Entry 6WXL (electron microscopy, 2.76 A resolution); this record covers chains A and B of the 12 polymer chains in the assembly.

Chain A:
Name: Hemagglutinin HA1 chain
From: Influenza A virus (A/Shanghai/JS01/2013(H7N9))
Reference sequence: A0A067Y6L0 (A0A067Y6L0_9INFA); the construct lacks a stretch of the UniProt sequence and is renumbered around it, so the offset changes along the chain: 11-141 = UniProt 19-149; 143-158 = UniProt 150-165; 159-263 = UniProt 168-272; 265-276 = UniProt 273-284; 1 more segments
Amino-acid sequence (321 residues; each row starts with the number of its first residue; note: 2 numbers in that range are skipped by the numbering (no residue carries them; nothing is unmodelled there); a row labelled like 158A-158B holds insertion residues (158A, then the next letters in order)):
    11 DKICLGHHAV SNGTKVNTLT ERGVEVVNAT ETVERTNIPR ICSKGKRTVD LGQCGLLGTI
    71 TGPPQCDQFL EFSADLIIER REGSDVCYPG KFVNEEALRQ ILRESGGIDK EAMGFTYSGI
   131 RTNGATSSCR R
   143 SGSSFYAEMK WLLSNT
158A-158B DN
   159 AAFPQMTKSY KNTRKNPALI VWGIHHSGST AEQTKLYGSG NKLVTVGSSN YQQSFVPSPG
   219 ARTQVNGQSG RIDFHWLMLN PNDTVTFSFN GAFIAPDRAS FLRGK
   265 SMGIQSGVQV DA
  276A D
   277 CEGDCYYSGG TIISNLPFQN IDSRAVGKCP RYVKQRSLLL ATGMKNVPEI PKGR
Unresolved in the structure: 326-330
Sequence notes: conflict Ser138 (Ala146 in A0A067Y6L0), Val214 (Ala223 in A0A067Y6L0), Tyr283 (His292 in A0A067Y6L0)
Cystine bridges: Cys52-Cys277, Cys64-Cys76, Cys97-Cys139, Cys281-Cys305
Covalently attached groups: N-acetylglucosamine (NAG) linked to Asn38
Reported in the primary citation:
  - post-translational modification sites: Asn38

Chain B:
Name: Hemagglutinin HA2 chain
From: Influenza A virus (A/Shanghai/JS01/2013(H7N9))
Reference sequence: A0A067Y6L0 (A0A067Y6L0_9INFA); residues 1-221 here correspond to UniProt positions 340-560 (UniProt number = residue number + 339)
Amino-acid sequence (221 residues; each row starts with the number of its first residue):
     1 GLFGAIAGFI ENGWEGLIDG WYGFRHQNAQ GEGTAADYKS TQSAIDQITG KLNRLIEKTN
    61 QQFELIDNEF TEVEKQIGNV INWTRDSITE VWSYNAELLV AMENQHTIDL ADSEMDKLYE
   121 RVKRQLRENA EEDGTGCFEI FHKCDDDCMA SIRNNTYDHS KYREEAMQNR IQIDPVKLSS
   181 GYKDVILWFS FGASCFILLA IAMGLVFICV KNGNMRCTIC I
Unresolved in the structure: 1-3, 174-221
Cystine bridges: Cys144-Cys148
Covalently attached groups: N-acetylglucosamine (NAG) linked to Asn82, Asn154

How chain A and chain B interact:
Inter-chain disulfides: Cys14(A)-Cys137(B)
Pairs across the interface (126; chain A residue first):
  Asp11(A) - Gln27(B)  hydrogen bond (backbone-backbone)
  Asp11(A) - Asn28(B)
  Asp11(A) - Ile140(B)  hydrogen bond (backbone-backbone)
  Asp11(A) - His142(B)
  Asp11(A) - Cys144(B)
  Lys12(A) - Ile6(B)
  Lys12(A) - His26(B)
  Lys12(A) - Gln27(B)  hydrogen bond (backbone-backbone)
  Lys12(A) - Asp133(B)  salt bridge
  Lys12(A) - Cys137(B)
  Lys12(A) - Phe138(B)
  Lys12(A) - Glu139(B)
  Lys12(A) - Met149(B)
  Ile13(A) - Arg25(B)
  Ile13(A) - Cys137(B)
  Ile13(A) - Phe138(B)  hydrogen bond (backbone-backbone)
  Ile13(A) - Ile140(B)  hydrophobic
  Ile13(A) - Ile152(B)  hydrophobic
  Cys14(A) - Ile6(B)  hydrophobic
  Cys14(A) - Phe24(B)
  Cys14(A) - Arg25(B)  hydrogen bond (backbone-backbone)
  Cys14(A) - Gly136(B)
  Cys14(A) - Cys137(B)  disulfide
  Leu15(A) - Gly8(B)
  Leu15(A) - Phe9(B)  hydrogen bond (backbone-backbone)
  Leu15(A) - Trp14(B)
  Leu15(A) - Gly23(B)
  Leu15(A) - Met115(B)  hydrophobic
  Leu15(A) - Leu118(B)
  Leu15(A) - Gly136(B)  hydrogen bond (backbone-backbone)
  Leu15(A) - Phe138(B)  hydrophobic
  Gly16(A) - Phe9(B)
  Gly16(A) - Trp14(B)
  Gly16(A) - Tyr22(B)
  Gly16(A) - Gly23(B)  hydrogen bond (backbone-backbone)
  Gly16(A) - Met115(B)
  His17(A) - Phe9(B)
  His17(A) - Gly13(B)
  His17(A) - Trp14(B)  hydrogen bond (backbone-backbone)
  His17(A) - Trp21(B)
  His17(A) - Met115(B)
  His18(A) - Trp14(B)
  His18(A) - Leu17(B)
  His18(A) - Gly20(B)
  His18(A) - Trp21(B)  hydrogen bond (backbone-backbone)
  Ala19(A) - Gly13(B)
  Ala19(A) - Trp14(B)  hydrogen bond (backbone-backbone)
  Ala19(A) - Glu15(B)
  Val20(A) - Glu15(B)
  Ser21(A) - Glu15(B)  hydrogen bond
  Val26(A) - Asn104(B)
  Asn27(A) - Ala101(B)
  Asn27(A) - Asn104(B)  hydrogen bond (backbone-side chain)
  Thr28(A) - Ala101(B)
  Thr28(A) - Gln105(B)
  Leu29(A) - Ala101(B)
  Leu29(A) - Met102(B)  hydrophobic
  Thr30(A) - Gln105(B)
  Glu89(A) - Phe70(B)
  Arg90(A) - Phe70(B)
  Arg91(A) - Phe70(B)
  Glu105(A) - Thr71(B)
  Glu106(A) - Asp67(B)
  Glu106(A) - Asn68(B)  hydrogen bond
  Glu106(A) - Val73(B)
  Arg109(A) - Asn68(B)
  Gln110(A) - Ile66(B)  hydrogen bond (side chain-backbone)
  Arg113(A) - Asp67(B)
  Arg113(A) - Asn68(B)
  Glu114(A) - Glu64(B)
  Ser265(A) - Glu64(B)
  Gln269(A) - Leu65(B)
  Gln269(A) - Asn68(B)  hydrogen bond
  Gln269(A) - Glu69(B)  hydrogen bond (side chain-backbone)
  Gln269(A) - Phe70(B)
  Ser284(A) - Glu69(B)
  Ser290(A) - Lys58(B)
  Asn291(A) - Ile56(B)
  Pro293(A) - Leu55(B)
  Phe294(A) - Ala96(B)  hydrophobic
  Ser299(A) - Arg85(B)
  Arg300(A) - Leu65(B)
  Arg300(A) - Asp67(B)
  Arg300(A) - Asn68(B)
  Arg300(A) - Glu69(B)  salt bridge
  Val302(A) - Phe63(B)
  Val302(A) - Glu64(B)
  Val302(A) - Leu65(B)  hydrophobic
  Gly303(A) - Gln61(B)
  Gly303(A) - Gln62(B)
  Gly303(A) - Phe63(B)  hydrogen bond (backbone-backbone)
  Lys304(A) - Asn60(B)
  Cys305(A) - Lys58(B)
  Cys305(A) - Thr59(B)
  Pro306(A) - Lys58(B)
  Arg307(A) - Trp92(B)
  Tyr308(A) - Thr89(B)
  Tyr308(A) - Trp92(B)
  Val309(A) - Trp92(B)
  Val309(A) - Ser93(B)
  Val309(A) - Ala96(B)  hydrophobic
  Lys310(A) - Glu90(B)  salt bridge
  Lys310(A) - Ser93(B)  hydrogen bond (backbone-side chain)
  Gln311(A) - Ser93(B)  hydrogen bond (side chain-backbone)
  Gln311(A) - Glu97(B)  hydrogen bond
  Leu314(A) - Ala96(B)
  Leu314(A) - Glu97(B)
  Leu315(A) - Val100(B)
  Leu315(A) - Asn104(B)  hydrogen bond (backbone-side chain)
  Leu316(A) - Leu52(B)  hydrophobic
  Leu316(A) - Asn104(B)
  Ala317(A) - Asn104(B)  hydrogen bond (backbone-side chain)
  Ala317(A) - Thr107(B)
  Thr318(A) - Trp21(B)
  Thr318(A) - Ile48(B)
  Gly319(A) - Thr107(B)
  Met320(A) - Trp21(B)  hydrophobic
  Met320(A) - Tyr22(B)  hydrophobic
  Met320(A) - Ala111(B)  hydrophobic
  Val323(A) - Gly13(B)  hydrogen bond (backbone-backbone)
  Pro324(A) - Asn12(B)
  Pro324(A) - Glu15(B)
  Glu325(A) - Asn12(B)
  Glu325(A) - Gly13(B)
  Glu325(A) - Trp14(B)
  Glu325(A) - Glu15(B)  hydrogen bond (backbone-side chain)
Other interface residues (no listed pair), chain A (62 interface residues in all): Val34, Val36, Thr42, Met266, Gly267, Ser270, Leu292, Lys321
Other interface residues (no listed pair), chain B (69 interface residues in all): Ala7, Glu11, Glu103, Ile108, Tyr119, Leu126, Lys143

Summary:
62 residues of chain A and 69 residues of chain B are in contact, with 1 disulfide bond, 25 hydrogen bonds and
3 salt bridges. Polar pairs include Lys12(A)-Asp133(B), Arg300(A)-Glu69(B) and Lys310(A)-Glu90(B).
N-acetylglucosamine is covalently linked to Asn38(A). Covalently linked N-acetylglucosamine: at Asn82(B) and
Asn154(B). From the paper: a modification site at Asn38(A).
Here chain A is Hemagglutinin HA1 chain and chain B is Hemagglutinin HA2 chain, both from Influenza A virus
(A/Shanghai/JS01/2013(H7N9)). Entry 6WXL (Cryo-EM structure of the VRC315 clinical trial, vaccine-elicited,
human antibody 1D12 in complex with an H7 ...) was determined by electron microscopy.
